8E66 - chains C and A of the 3 polymer chains in the assembly; structure by X-ray diffraction, 2.35 A resolution.

Chain C:
Molecule: Complementary 15 bp strand
Sequence (15 nucleotides; each row starts with the number of its first residue):
     1 TCTCACTTCCGGCTT

Chain A:
Name: Transcription factor ETV6
Source organism: Mus musculus
UniProt: E9Q8J8 (E9Q8J8_MOUSE); residues 329-425 here correspond to UniProt positions 240-336 (UniProt number = residue number - 89)
Chain sequence (100 residues; numbered 326 to 425; the number before each row is that of its first residue):
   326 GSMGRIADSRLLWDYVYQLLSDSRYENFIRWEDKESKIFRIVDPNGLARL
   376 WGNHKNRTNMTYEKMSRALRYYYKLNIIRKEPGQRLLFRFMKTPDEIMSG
Not modelled in the structure: 326-332, 425
Sequence notes: expression tag (326-328); conflict Ser-334 (Cys245 in E9Q8J8); engineered mutation Tyr-396 (His307 in E9Q8J8)

Chain C / chain A interface:
Contacting residue pairs - 16 pairs, chain C then chain A:
  DA5(C) / Leu-336(A)  phosphate contact
  DA5(C) / Tyr-396(A)  base contact
  DC6(C) / Leu-336(A)  phosphate contact
  DC6(C) / Leu-337(A)  hydrogen bond to the phosphate
  DC6(C) / Lys-380(A)  hydrogen bond to the phosphate
  DC6(C) / Tyr-396(A)  phosphate contact
  DC6(C) / Tyr-397(A)  hydrogen bond to the phosphate
  DT7(C) / Trp-376(A)  hydrogen bond to the phosphate
  DT7(C) / Lys-380(A)  salt bridge to the phosphate
  DT7(C) / Arg-382(A)  hydrogen bond to the phosphate
  DT7(C) / Met-385(A)  phosphate contact
  DT7(C) / Ala-393(A)  phosphate contact
  DT8(C) / Arg-382(A)  salt bridge to the phosphate
  DT8(C) / Met-385(A)  phosphate contact
  DT8(C) / Lys-389(A)  salt bridge to the phosphate
  DT8(C) / Arg-392(A)  base contact
Other interface residues (no listed pair), chain C (5 interface residues in all): DC9
Other interface residues (no listed pair), chain A (15 interface residues in all): Arg-335, Trp-338, Thr-383, Asn-384

Overview:
5 residues of chain C face 15 of chain A across their interface, with 5 hydrogen bonds and 3 salt bridges.
Polar contacts include DC6(C)/Leu-337(A), DC6(C)/Lys-380(A) and DC6(C)/Tyr-397(A).
Chain C is Complementary 15 bp strand and chain A is Transcription factor ETV6 (Mus musculus); the structure,
ETV6 H396Y variant bound to DNA containing the sequence GGAA, was determined by X-ray diffraction.
